PDB entry 3L0T | X-ray diffraction, 1.92 A resolution | chain A

# Chain A
Name: Disintegrin and metalloproteinase domain-containing protein 17
Source organism: Homo sapiens
Notes: EC 3.4.24.86
Reference sequence: P78536 (ADA17_HUMAN); residue numbers follow UniProt; this construct covers 215-476
Sequence (270 residues; numbered 215 to 484; the number before each row is that of its first residue):
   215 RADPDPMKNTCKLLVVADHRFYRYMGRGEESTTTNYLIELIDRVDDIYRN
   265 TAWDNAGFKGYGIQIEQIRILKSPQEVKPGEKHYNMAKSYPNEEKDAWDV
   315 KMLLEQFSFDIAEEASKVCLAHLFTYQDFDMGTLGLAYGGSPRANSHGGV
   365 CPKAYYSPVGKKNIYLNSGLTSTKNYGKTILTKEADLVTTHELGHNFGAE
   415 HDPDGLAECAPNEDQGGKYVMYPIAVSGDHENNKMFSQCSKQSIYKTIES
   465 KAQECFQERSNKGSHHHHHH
Disordered / not traced: 215-217, 357-359, 475-484
Differences from the reference sequence: engineered mutation Ala266 (Ser in P78536), Gly353 (Val in P78536), Gln452 (Asn in P78536); expression tag (477-484)
Swiss-Prot annotation at these positions:
  - active site: Glu406
  - binding site (Zn(2+)): His405, His409, His415
  - glycosylation: Asn264 (N-linked (GlcNAc...) asparagine)
Disulfide bonds: Cys225-Cys333, Cys365-Cys469, Cys423-Cys453
Ion coordination: Zn2+: His405, His409, His415 (together with INN)
Residues lining bound ligands: INN (N-{(2R)-2-[2-(hydroxyamino)-2-oxoethyl]-4-methylpentanoyl}-3-methyl-L-valyl-N-(2-aminoethyl)-L-alaninamide): Met345, Gly346, Thr347, Leu348, Gly349, Leu350, Asn389, Tyr390, Leu401, Val402, His405, Glu406, His409, His415, Tyr436, Pro437, Ile438, Ala439

# In short
Ligands of chain A: compound INN. His405, His409 and His415 coordinate Zn2+. From UniProt: active-site residue
Glu406 and 3 Zn2+-binding residues.
Chain A is Disintegrin and metalloproteinase domain-containing protein 17 (Homo sapiens); the structure,
Crystal structure of catalytic domain of TACE with hydantoin inhibitor, was determined by X-ray diffraction,
deposited together with 3L0V.
